PDB entry 4LK0 | X-ray diffraction, 3.91 A resolution | chains B and D of the 7 polymer chains in the assembly

# Chain B
Protein: DNA-directed RNA polymerase subunit alpha
Source organism: Escherichia coli
Notes: EC 2.7.7.6
UniProt: C9QXI7 (C9QXI7_ECOD1); residue numbers follow UniProt; this construct covers 1-234
Chain sequence (239 residues; numbered 1 to 239; the number before each row is that of its first residue):
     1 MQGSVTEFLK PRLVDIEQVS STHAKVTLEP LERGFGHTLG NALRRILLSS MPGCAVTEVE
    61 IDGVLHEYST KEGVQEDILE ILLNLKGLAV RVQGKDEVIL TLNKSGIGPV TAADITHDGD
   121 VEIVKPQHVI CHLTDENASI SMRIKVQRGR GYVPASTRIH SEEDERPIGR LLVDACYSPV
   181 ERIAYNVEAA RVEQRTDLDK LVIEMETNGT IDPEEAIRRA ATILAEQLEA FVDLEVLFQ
Not modelled in the structure: 1-5, 161-171, 237-239
Sequence notes: expression tag (235-239)

# Chain D
Protein: DNA-directed RNA polymerase subunit beta'
Source organism: Escherichia coli
Notes: EC 2.7.7.6
UniProt: C5A0S8 (C5A0S8_ECOBW); residue numbers follow UniProt; this construct covers 1-1407
Chain sequence (1407 residues; each row starts with the number of its first residue):
     1 MKDLLKFLKA QTKTEEFDAI KIALASPDMI RSWSFGEVKK PETINYRTFK PERDGLFCAR
    61 IFGPVKDYEC LCGKYKRLKH RGVICEKCGV EVTQTKVRRE RMGHIELASP TAHIWFLKSL
   121 PSRIGLLLDM PLRDIERVLY FESYVVIEGG MTNLERQQIL TEEQYLDALE EFGDEFDAKM
   181 GAEAIQALLK SMDLEQECEQ LREELNETNS ETKRKKLTKR IKLLEAFVQS GNKPEWMILT
   241 VLPVLPPDLR PLVPLDGGRF ATSDLNDLYR RVINRNNRLK RLLDLAAPDI IVRNEKRMLQ
   301 EAVDALLDNG RRGRAITGSN KRPLKSLADM IKGKQGRFRQ NLLGKRVDYS GRSVITVGPY
   361 LRLHQCGLPK KMALELFKPF IYGKLELRGL ATTIKAAKKM VEREEAVVWD ILDEVIREHP
   421 VLLNRAPTLH RLGIQAFEPV LIEGKAIQLH PLVCAAYNAD FDGDQMAVHV PLTLEAQLEA
   481 RALMMSTNNI LSPANGEPII VPSQDVVLGL YYMTRDCVNA KGEGMVLTGP KEAERLYRSG
   541 LASLHARVKV RITEYEKDAN GELVAKTSLK DTTVGRAILW MIVPKGLPYS IVNQALGKKA
   601 ISKMLNTCYR ILGLKPTVIF ADQIMYTGFA YAARSGASVG IDDMVIPEKK HEIISEAEAE
   661 VAEIQEQFQS GLVTAGERYN KVIDIWAAAN DRVSKAMMDN LQTETVINRD GQEEKQVSFN
   721 SIYMMADSGA RGSAAQIRQL AGMRGLMAKP DGSIIETPIT ANFREGLNVL QYFISTHGAR
   781 KGLADTALKT ANSGYLTRRL VDVAQDLVVT EDDCGTHEGI MMTPVIEGGD VKEPLRDRVL
   841 GRVTAEDVLK PGTADILVPR NTLLHEQWCD LLEENSVDAV KVRSVVSCDT DFGVCAHCYG
   901 RDLARGHIIN KGEAIGVIAA QSIGEPGTQL TMRTFHIGGA ASRAAAESSI QVKNKGSIKL
   961 SNVKSVVNSS GKLVITSRNT ELKLIDEFGR TKESYKVPYG AVLAKGDGEQ VAGGETVANW
  1021 DPHTMPVITE VSGFVRFTDM IDGQTITRQT DELTGLSSLV VLDSAERTAG GKDLRPALKI
  1081 VDAQGNDVLI PGTDMPAQYF LPGKAIVQLE DGVQISSGDT LARIPQESGG TKDITGGLPR
  1141 VADLFEARRP KEPAILAEIS GIVSFGKETK GKRRLVITPV DGSDPYEEMI PKWRQLNVFE
  1201 GERVERGDVI SDGPEAPHDI LRLRGVHAVT RYIVNEVQDV YRLQGVKIND KHIEVIVRQM
  1261 LRKATIVNAG SSDFLEGEQV EYSRVKIANR ELEANGKVGA TYSRDLLGIT KASLATESFI
  1321 SAASFQETTR VLTEAAVAGK RDELRGLKEN VIVGRLIPAG TGYAYHQDRM RRRAAGEAPA
  1381 APQVTAEDAS ASLAELLNAG LGGSDNE
Not modelled in the structure: 1-7, 932-947, 1127-1134, 1377-1407
Metal / ion sites: Zn2+ site 1: Cys-70, Cys-72, Cys-85; Mg2+ near Asp-462 (its only coordinating residue here); Zn2+ site 2: Cys-814, Cys-888, Cys-895, Cys-898

# Interface between chain B and chain D
Contacting residue pairs (18):
  Arg-44(B) with Arg-538(D)
  Leu-48(B) with Arg-535(D); Arg-538(D); Ser-539(D)
  Glu-80(B) with Arg-551(D); Leu-569(D)
  Asn-84(B) with Arg-551(D), hydrogen bond
  Lys-86(B) with Glu-532(D), salt bridge
  Val-180(B) with Arg-535(D)
  Glu-181(B) with Lys-531(D), salt bridge; Arg-535(D)
  Arg-182(B) with Glu-534(D), salt bridge; Met-581(D), hydrogen bond
  Arg-191(B) with Lys-370(D); Trp-409(D); Asp-413(D), salt bridge
  Thr-196(B) with Glu-443(D)
  Glu-206(B) with Lys-531(D), salt bridge
Interface residues without a listed pair, chain B (14 interface residues in all): Leu-83, Tyr-152, Ile-183
Interface residues without a listed pair, chain D (16 interface residues in all): Asp-410, Thr-528, Leu-536

# Overview
Chain B and chain D form an interface of 14 and 16 residues respectively; the contacts include 2 hydrogen
bonds and 5 salt bridges. Among the polar pairs are Lys-86(B)/Glu-532(D), Glu-181(B)/Lys-531(D) and
Arg-182(B)/Glu-534(D). Cys-70(D), Cys-72(D) and Cys-85(D) coordinate Zn2+ site 1.
Here chain B is DNA-directed RNA polymerase subunit alpha and chain D is DNA-directed RNA polymerase subunit
beta', both from Escherichia coli. Entry 4LK0 (Crystal Structure Analysis of the E.coli holoenzyme/T7 Gp2
complex) was determined by X-ray diffraction (same publication as 4LJZ, 4LK1 and 4LLG).
